Entry 6LER (X-ray diffraction, 3.00 A resolution); this record covers chains A and I of the 10 polymer chains in the assembly.

# Chain A
Protein: Histone H3.1
Organism: Homo sapiens
Reference sequence: P68431 (H31_HUMAN); residues 0-135 here correspond to UniProt positions 1-136 (UniProt number = residue number + 1)
Sequence (136 residues; numbered 0 to 135; the number before each row is that of its first residue; numbering starts at 0):
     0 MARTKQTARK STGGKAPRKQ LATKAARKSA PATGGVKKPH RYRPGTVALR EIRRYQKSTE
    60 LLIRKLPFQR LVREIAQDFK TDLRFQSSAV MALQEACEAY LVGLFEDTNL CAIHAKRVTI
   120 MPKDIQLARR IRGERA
Unresolved in the structure: 0-37
UniProt features mapped onto this chain:
  - modified residue: Arg2 (Asymmetric dimethylarginine), Thr3 (Phosphothreonine), Lys4 (Allysine), Gln5 (5-glutamyl dopamine), Thr6 (Phosphothreonine), Arg8 (Citrulline), Lys9 (N6,N6,N6-trimethyllysine), Ser10 (ADP-ribosylserine), Thr11 (Phosphothreonine), Lys14 (N6-(2-hydroxyisobutyryl)lysine), Arg17 (Asymmetric dimethylarginine), Lys18 (N6-(2-hydroxyisobutyryl)lysine), Lys23 (N6-(2-hydroxyisobutyryl)lysine), Arg26 (Citrulline), Lys27 (N6,N6,N6-trimethyllysine), Ser28 (ADP-ribosylserine), Lys36 (N6,N6,N6-trimethyllysine), Lys37 (N6-methyllysine), Tyr41 (Phosphotyrosine), Lys56 (N6,N6,N6-trimethyllysine) and 8 more in UniProt
  - lipidation: Lys18 (N6-decanoyllysine)

# Chain I
Molecule: 169-nt DNA strand
Organism: other sequences
Sequence (169 nucleotides; each row starts with the number of its first residue; numbers below 1 keep their minus sign (DC-82 is residue -82)):
   -82 CCAAAAAAAA AACAGCATCC CGGTGCCGAG GCCGCTCAAT TGGTCGTAGA CAGCTCTAGC
   -22 ACCGCTTAAA CGCACGTACG CGCTGTCTAC CGCGTTTTAA CCGCCACTAG AAGCGCTTAC
    38 TAGTCTCCAG GCACGTGTGA GACCGGCACA TGCAAAAAAA AAACGAGCT
Bound ions: K+: DA28 (shared with 1 residue of chain J); Ca2+ near DG63 (its only coordinating residue here)

# How chain A and chain I interact
Contacting residue pairs (22; chain A residue first):
  Arg40(A) with DA71(I), phosphate contact
  Tyr41(A) with DC70(I), phosphate contact
  Arg42(A) with DA-5(I), salt bridge to the phosphate; DC70(I), sugar contact
  Pro43(A) with DT-6(I), phosphate contact; DA-5(I), sugar contact
  Thr45(A) with DC70(I), hydrogen bond to the phosphate
  Arg63(A) with DA-14(I), phosphate contact; DA-13(I), salt bridge to the phosphate
  Arg72(A) with DC-23(I), salt bridge to the phosphate
  Arg83(A) with DG-24(I), phosphate contact; DC-23(I), phosphate contact
  Phe84(A) with DG-24(I), sugar contact; DC-23(I), hydrogen bond to the phosphate
  Gln85(A) with DG-24(I), phosphate contact
  Ser86(A) with DG-24(I), hydrogen bond to the phosphate
  Arg116(A) with DG-3(I), phosphate contact; DC-2(I), phosphate contact
  Val117(A) with DG-3(I), hydrogen bond to the phosphate
  Thr118(A) with DC-4(I), hydrogen bond to the phosphate; DG-3(I), hydrogen bond to the phosphate
  Met120(A) with DG-3(I), phosphate contact
Also at the interface, not in a pair above, chain A (18 interface residues in all): His39, Leu82, Lys115
Also at the interface, not in a pair above, chain I (13 interface residues in all): DC-8, DG69

# In short
18 residues of chain A face 13 of chain I across their interface; the contacts include 6 hydrogen bonds and 3
salt bridges. Polar contacts include Thr45(A)-DC70(I), Phe84(A)-DC-23(I) and Ser86(A)-DG-24(I).
Chain A is Histone H3.1 (Homo sapiens) and chain I is a 169-nt DNA strand (other sequences); the structure,
169 bp nucleosome harboring non-identical cohesive DNA termini, was determined by X-ray diffraction, deposited
together with 7COW, 6L9Z, 6LA2 and 6LAB.
